Entry 3X1T (X-ray diffraction, 2.81 A resolution); this record covers chains I and B of the 10 polymer chains in the assembly.

# Chain I
Molecule: 146-nt DNA strand
Sequence (146 nucleotides; each row starts with the number of its first residue):
     1 ATCAATATCCACCTGCAGATTCTACCAAAAGTGTATTTGGAAACTGCTCC
    51 ATCAAAAGGCATGTTCAGCTGAATTCAGCTGAACATGCCTTTTGATGGAG
   101 CAGTTTCCAAATACACTTTTGGTAGAATCTGCAGGTGGATATTGAT
Metal / ion sites: Mn2+ site 1 near DG78 (its only coordinating residue here); Mn2+ site 2 near DG100 (its only coordinating residue here); Mn2+ site 3: DG121, DG122; Mn2+ site 4 near DA133 (its only coordinating residue here)

# Chain B
Molecule: Histone H4
From: Homo sapiens
UniProt: P62805 (H4_HUMAN); residues 1-102 here correspond to UniProt positions 2-103 (UniProt number = residue number + 1)
Amino-acid sequence (102 residues; row label = number of the first residue in the row):
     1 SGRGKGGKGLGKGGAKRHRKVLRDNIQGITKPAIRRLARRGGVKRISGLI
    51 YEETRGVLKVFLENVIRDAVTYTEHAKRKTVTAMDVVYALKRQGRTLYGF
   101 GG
Disordered / not traced: 1-21
UniProt features mapped onto this chain:
  - DNA-binding region: Lys16 to Lys20
  - modified residue: Ser1 (N-acetylserine), Arg3 (Asymmetric dimethylarginine), Lys5 (N6-(2-hydroxyisobutyryl)lysine), Lys8 (N6-(2-hydroxyisobutyryl)lysine), Lys12 (N6-(2-hydroxyisobutyryl)lysine), Lys16 (N6-(2-hydroxyisobutyryl)lysine), Lys20 (N6,N6,N6-trimethyllysine), Lys31 (N6-(2-hydroxyisobutyryl)lysine), Lys44 (N6-(2-hydroxyisobutyryl)lysine), Ser47 (Phosphoserine), Tyr51 (Phosphotyrosine), Lys59 (N6-(2-hydroxyisobutyryl)lysine), Lys77 (N6-(2-hydroxyisobutyryl)lysine), Lys79 (N6-(2-hydroxyisobutyryl)lysine), Thr80 (Phosphothreonine), Tyr88 (Phosphotyrosine), Lys91 (N6-(2-hydroxyisobutyryl)lysine)
  - cross-link (Glycyl lysine isopeptide (Lys-Gly)): Lys12 (interchain with G-Cter in SUMO2), Lys20 (interchain with G-Cter in SUMO2), Lys31 (interchain with G-Cter in SUMO2), Lys59 (interchain with G-Cter in SUMO2), Lys79 (interchain with G-Cter in SUMO2), Lys91 (interchain with G-Cter in SUMO2)

# Chain I / chain B interface
Residue-residue contacts (7):
  DG40(I) - Lys77(B)  salt bridge to the phosphate
  DC60(I) - Pro32(B)  phosphate contact
  DC60(I) - Arg36(B)  salt bridge to the phosphate
  DA61(I) - Arg23(B)  salt bridge to the phosphate
  DA61(I) - Thr30(B)  phosphate contact
  DA61(I) - Pro32(B)  phosphate contact
  DC69(I) - Arg45(B)  sugar contact
Interface residues without a listed pair, chain I (5 interface residues in all): DT70

# Overview
5 residues of chain I face 6 of chain B across their interface, with 3 salt bridges. Among the polar pairs are
DG40(I)-Lys77(B), DC60(I)-Arg36(B) and DA61(I)-Arg23(B). DG121(I) and DG122(I) form the Mn2+ site 3. Curated
annotation (UniProt) lists a DNA-binding region on chain B.
Here chain I is a 146-nt DNA strand and chain B is Histone H4 (Homo sapiens). Entry 3X1T (Crystal structure of
nucleosome core particle consisting of mouse testis specific histone variants H2aa and H2ba) was determined by
X-ray diffraction (same publication as 3X1S, 3X1U and 3X1V).
